3NDW - chains A and B; structure by X-ray diffraction, 1.14 A resolution.

[Chain A (and B)]
Name: Protease
Organism: Human immunodeficiency virus 1
Notes: EC 3.4.23.16; chain B of this document is another copy of the same molecule, construct and numbering; everything in this record applies to it too
UniProtKB: Q7SSI0 (Q7SSI0_9HIV1); residues 1-99 here = UniProt positions 1-99
Amino-acid sequence (99 residues; numbered 1 to 99; the number before each row is that of its first residue):
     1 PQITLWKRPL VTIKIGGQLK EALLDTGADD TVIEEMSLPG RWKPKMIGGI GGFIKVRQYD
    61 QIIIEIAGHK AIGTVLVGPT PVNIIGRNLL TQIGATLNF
Differences from the reference sequence: engineered mutation Lys-7 (Gln in Q7SSI0), Ile-33 (Leu in Q7SSI0), Ile-63 (Leu in Q7SSI0), Ala-67 (Cys in Q7SSI0), Ala-95 (Ser in Q7SSI0)
Metal / ion sites: Na+ near Glu-21 (its only coordinating residue here)
Residues lining bound ligands: ritonavir (RIT): Arg-8, Leu-23, Asp-25, Gly-27, Ala-28, Asp-29, Asp-30, Val-32, Ile-47, Gly-48, Gly-49, Ile-50, Pro-81, Val-82, Ile-84

[Chain A / chain B interface]
Contacting residue pairs - 93 pairs, chain A then chain B:
  Pro-1(A) / Asn-98(B)
  Pro-1(A) / Phe-99(B)  hydrogen bond (backbone-backbone)
  Gln-2(A) / Thr-96(B)  hydrogen bond
  Gln-2(A) / Leu-97(B)
  Gln-2(A) / Asn-98(B)
  Ile-3(A) / Thr-96(B)
  Ile-3(A) / Leu-97(B)  hydrogen bond (backbone-backbone)
  Ile-3(A) / Phe-99(B)  hydrophobic
  Leu-5(A) / Thr-26(B)
  Leu-5(A) / Arg-87(B)  hydrogen bond (backbone-side chain)
  Leu-5(A) / Leu-90(B)  hydrophobic
  Leu-5(A) / Thr-91(B)
  Leu-5(A) / Ala-95(B)
  Trp-6(A) / Arg-87(B)  hydrogen bond (backbone-side chain)
  Trp-6(A) / Thr-91(B)
  Lys-7(A) / Arg-87(B)
  Arg-8(A) / Asp-29(B)  salt bridge
  Arg-8(A) / Arg-87(B)
  Pro-9(A) / Thr-26(B)
  Pro-9(A) / Arg-87(B)
  Leu-23(A) / Gly-27(B)
  Leu-24(A) / Thr-26(B)  hydrogen bond (backbone-side chain)
  Leu-24(A) / Leu-97(B)  hydrophobic
  Asp-25(A) / Asp-25(B)
  Asp-25(A) / Thr-26(B)
  Asp-25(A) / Gly-27(B)  hydrogen bond (side chain-backbone)
  Thr-26(A) / Leu-5(B)
  Thr-26(A) / Pro-9(B)
  Thr-26(A) / Leu-24(B)  hydrogen bond (side chain-backbone)
  Thr-26(A) / Asp-25(B)
  Thr-26(A) / Thr-26(B)  hydrogen bond (side chain-backbone)
  Thr-26(A) / Leu-97(B)
  Gly-27(A) / Leu-23(B)
  Gly-27(A) / Asp-25(B)  hydrogen bond (backbone-side chain)
  Asp-29(A) / Arg-8(B)  salt bridge
  Gly-49(A) / Ile-50(B)
  Gly-49(A) / Pro-81(B)
  Ile-50(A) / Ile-47(B)  hydrophobic
  Ile-50(A) / Gly-48(B)
  Ile-50(A) / Gly-49(B)
  Ile-50(A) / Ile-50(B)  hydrogen bond (backbone-backbone)
  Ile-50(A) / Ile-54(B)
  Ile-50(A) / Pro-81(B)
  Gly-51(A) / Ile-50(B)  hydrogen bond (backbone-backbone)
  Gly-51(A) / Gly-51(B)
  Gly-51(A) / Gly-52(B)
  Gly-52(A) / Ile-50(B)
  Gly-52(A) / Gly-51(B)
  Ile-54(A) / Ile-50(B)  hydrophobic
  Ile-54(A) / Gly-51(B)
  Ala-67(A) / Phe-99(B)  hydrophobic
  His-69(A) / Phe-99(B)
  Thr-80(A) / Ile-50(B)
  Ile-84(A) / Ile-50(B)  hydrophobic
  Arg-87(A) / Leu-5(B)  hydrogen bond (side chain-backbone)
  Arg-87(A) / Trp-6(B)  hydrogen bond (side chain-backbone)
  Arg-87(A) / Lys-7(B)
  Arg-87(A) / Arg-8(B)
  Arg-87(A) / Pro-9(B)
  Leu-90(A) / Leu-5(B)  hydrophobic
  Thr-91(A) / Leu-5(B)
  Thr-91(A) / Trp-6(B)
  Ile-93(A) / Phe-99(B)
  Gly-94(A) / Asn-98(B)
  Gly-94(A) / Phe-99(B)
  Ala-95(A) / Leu-5(B)
  Ala-95(A) / Asn-98(B)
  Ala-95(A) / Phe-99(B)  hydrophobic
  Thr-96(A) / Gln-2(B)  hydrogen bond
  Thr-96(A) / Ile-3(B)
  Thr-96(A) / Thr-4(B)
  Thr-96(A) / Thr-96(B)
  Thr-96(A) / Leu-97(B)
  Thr-96(A) / Asn-98(B)  hydrogen bond (backbone-backbone)
  Leu-97(A) / Pro-1(B)
  Leu-97(A) / Gln-2(B)
  Leu-97(A) / Ile-3(B)  hydrogen bond (backbone-backbone)
  Leu-97(A) / Leu-24(B)  hydrophobic
  Leu-97(A) / Thr-26(B)
  Leu-97(A) / Thr-96(B)
  Asn-98(A) / Pro-1(B)
  Asn-98(A) / Gln-2(B)  hydrogen bond
  Asn-98(A) / Gly-94(B)
  Asn-98(A) / Ala-95(B)
  Asn-98(A) / Thr-96(B)  hydrogen bond (backbone-backbone)
  Asn-98(A) / Asn-98(B)  hydrogen bond
  Phe-99(A) / Pro-1(B)  hydrogen bond (backbone-backbone)
  Phe-99(A) / Ile-3(B)  hydrophobic
  Phe-99(A) / Leu-24(B)  hydrophobic
  Phe-99(A) / His-69(B)
  Phe-99(A) / Ile-93(B)
  Phe-99(A) / Gly-94(B)
  Phe-99(A) / Ala-95(B)  hydrophobic
Interface residues without a listed pair, chain A (38 interface residues in all): Thr-4, Ile-47, Gly-48, Phe-53, Pro-81
Interface residues without a listed pair, chain B (38 interface residues in all): Val-32, Phe-53, Ala-67, Thr-80

[Overview]
The chain A/chain B interface involves 38 residues from each chain; the contacts include 21 hydrogen bonds and
2 salt bridges. Among the polar pairs are Arg-8(A)/Asp-29(B), Gln-2(A)/Thr-96(B) and Leu-5(A)/Arg-87(B). Chain
A binds ritonavir.
Both chains are Protease (Human immunodeficiency virus 1). Entry 3NDW (HIV-1 Protease Saquinavir:Ritonavir
1:15 complex structure) was determined by X-ray diffraction together with 3NDT, 3NDU and 3NDX from the same
study.
